PDB entry 3STF | X-ray diffraction, 1.90 A resolution | chains C and D of the 4 polymer chains in the assembly

[Chain C (and D)]
Protein: 2-dehydro-3-deoxyphosphooctonate aldolase
Organism: Neisseria meningitidis
Notes: EC 2.5.1.55; chain D of this document is another copy of the same molecule, construct and numbering; everything in this record applies to it too
UniProt: Q9JZ55 (KDSA_NEIMB); residues 1-280 here = UniProt positions 1-280
Amino-acid sequence (280 residues; numbered 1 to 280; the number before each row is that of its first residue):
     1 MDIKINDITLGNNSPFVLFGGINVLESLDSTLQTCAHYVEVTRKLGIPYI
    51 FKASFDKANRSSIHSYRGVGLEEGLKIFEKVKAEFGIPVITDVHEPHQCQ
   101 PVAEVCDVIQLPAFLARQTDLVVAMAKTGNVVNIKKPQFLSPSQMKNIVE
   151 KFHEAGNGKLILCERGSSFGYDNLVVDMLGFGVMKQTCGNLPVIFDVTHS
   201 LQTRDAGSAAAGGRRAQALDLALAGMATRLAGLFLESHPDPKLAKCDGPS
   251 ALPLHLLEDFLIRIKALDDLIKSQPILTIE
Not modelled in the structure: 203-213, 239-252, 278-280 (chain D: 205-213, 238-253, 277-280)
Sequence notes: engineered mutation A211 (Ser in Q9JZ55)
Metal / ion sites: Na+: A103, C106, N130

[Interface between chain C and chain D]
Residue-residue contacts - 37 pairs, chain C then chain D:
  S168(C) - F169(D)
  F169(C) - S168(D)
  F169(C) - F169(D)  hydrophobic
  V175(C) - V175(D)  hydrophobic
  V175(C) - D177(D)
  V176(C) - V176(D)
  D177(C) - V175(D)
  D177(C) - R204(D)  salt bridge
  M178(C) - M178(D)  hydrophobic
  M178(C) - A224(D)  hydrophobic
  L179(C) - L201(D)  hydrophobic
  L179(C) - R204(D)
  L179(C) - Q217(D)
  Q217(C) - L179(D)
  D220(C) - T228(D)
  L221(C) - L179(D)  hydrophobic
  L223(C) - A227(D)
  A224(C) - M178(D)  hydrophobic
  A224(C) - A224(D)
  A224(C) - A227(D)
  A227(C) - L223(D)
  A227(C) - A224(D)
  A227(C) - L267(D)  hydrophobic
  T228(C) - D220(D)
  R263(C) - Q274(D)
  R263(C) - P275(D)  hydrogen bond (side chain-backbone)
  A266(C) - L270(D)
  A266(C) - Q274(D)
  L267(C) - A227(D)  hydrophobic
  L267(C) - L270(D)  hydrophobic
  L270(C) - A266(D)
  L270(C) - L267(D)  hydrophobic
  L270(C) - L270(D)  hydrophobic
  Q274(C) - R263(D)
  P275(C) - R263(D)  hydrogen bond (backbone-side chain)
  I276(C) - R263(D)
  L277(C) - R263(D)
Other interface residues (no listed pair), chain C (25 interface residues in all): S167, L201, I271
Other interface residues (no listed pair), chain D (27 interface residues in all): S167, L219, L221, R229, I271, I276

[Summary]
The interface between chain C and chain D involves 25 residues on one side and 27 on the other, with 2
hydrogen bonds and 1 salt bridge. Polar contacts include D177(C)-R204(D) and R263(C)-P275(D). A103(C), C106(C)
and N130(C) form the Na+ site.
Chain C and chain D are both 2-dehydro-3-deoxyphosphooctonate aldolase (Neisseria meningitidis); the
structure, Crystal structure of a mutant (S211A) of 3-deoxy-D-manno-octulosonate 8-phosphate synthase (KDO8PS)
from Neisseria meningitidis, was determined by X-ray diffraction, deposited together with 3STC, 3STE and 3STG.
